Entry 2GSI (X-ray diffraction, 2.81 A resolution); this record covers chains B and W of the 3 polymer chains in the assembly.

== Chain B ==
Protein: Immunoglobulin (gamma) heavy chain (VH + CH1 fragment)
From: Mus musculus
UniProtKB: Q6PF95 (Q6PF95_MOUSE); aligned to UniProt positions 21-241 over residues 2-228 (the alignment contains insertions or deletions, so no single offset holds)
Chain sequence (221 residues; numbered 2 to 228 plus 10 insertion-coded residues; 16 numbers in that range are skipped by the numbering (no residue carries them; nothing is unmodelled there); the number before each row is that of its first residue; a row labelled like 82A-82C holds insertion residues (82A, then the next letters in order)):
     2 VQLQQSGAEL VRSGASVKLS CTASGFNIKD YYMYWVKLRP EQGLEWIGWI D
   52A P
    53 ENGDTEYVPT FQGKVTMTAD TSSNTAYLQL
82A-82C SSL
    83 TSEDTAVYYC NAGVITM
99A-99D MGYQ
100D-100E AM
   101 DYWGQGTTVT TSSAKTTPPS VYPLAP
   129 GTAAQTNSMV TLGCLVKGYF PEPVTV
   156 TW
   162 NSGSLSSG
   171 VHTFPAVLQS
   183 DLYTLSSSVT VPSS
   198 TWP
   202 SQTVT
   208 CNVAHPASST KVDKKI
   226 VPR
Unresolved in the structure: 99A-99D, 129-135
Disulfides: Cys-22/Cys-92, Cys-142/Cys-208
Metal / ion sites: Na+: Gly-44, Glu-46

== Chain W ==
Protein: Thermonuclease
Notes: EC 3.1.31.1; fragment: Residues: 123-133
UniProtKB: Q8NXI6 (NUC_STAAW); residues 1-11 here correspond to UniProt positions 123-133 (UniProt number = residue number + 122)
Chain sequence (11 residues; row label = number of the first residue in the row):
     1 TKHPKKGVEK Y
Unresolved in the structure: 1
Metal / ion sites: Na+ near Tyr-11 (its only coordinating residue here)

== Interface between chain B and chain W ==
Residue-residue contacts (20; chain B residue first):
  Lys-30(B) / Lys-10(W)  hydrogen bond (backbone-side chain)
  Tyr-32(B) / Lys-10(W)
  Tyr-33(B) / Gly-7(W)  hydrogen bond (side chain-backbone)
  Tyr-33(B) / Val-8(W)
  Tyr-33(B) / Glu-9(W)  hydrogen bond (side chain-backbone)
  Tyr-33(B) / Lys-10(W)
  Tyr-35(B) / Gly-7(W)  hydrogen bond (side chain-backbone)
  Tyr-35(B) / Val-8(W)
  Trp-50(B) / Gly-7(W)
  Asp-52(B) / Lys-10(W)  salt bridge
  Glu-53(B) / Lys-10(W)  salt bridge
  Glu-58(B) / Lys-6(W)  salt bridge
  Val-96(B) / Lys-10(W)
  Ile-97(B) / Val-8(W)  hydrogen bond (backbone-backbone)
  Ile-97(B) / Glu-9(W)
  Ile-97(B) / Lys-10(W)  hydrogen bond (backbone-backbone)
  Thr-98(B) / Lys-10(W)
  Met-99(B) / Pro-4(W)  hydrophobic
  Met-99(B) / Lys-10(W)  hydrogen bond (backbone-backbone)
  Met-99(B) / Tyr-11(W)  hydrophobic
Other interface residues (no listed pair), chain B (13 interface residues in all): Asp-31
Other interface residues (no listed pair), chain W (10 interface residues in all): Lys-2, His-3, Lys-5

== In short ==
The interface between chain B and chain W involves 13 residues on one side and 10 on the other; the contacts
include 7 hydrogen bonds and 3 salt bridges. Among the polar pairs are Asp-52(B)/Lys-10(W),
Glu-53(B)/Lys-10(W) and Glu-58(B)/Lys-6(W). Gly-44(B) and Glu-46(B) form the Na+ site.
Chain B is Immunoglobulin (gamma) heavy chain (VH + CH1 fragment) (Mus musculus) and chain W is
Thermonuclease; the structure, Crystal Structure of a Murine Fab in Complex with an 11 Residue Peptide Derived
from Staphylococcal ..., was determined by X-ray diffraction.
